PDB entry 7VVL | electron microscopy, 2.80 A resolution | chains P and R of the 6 polymer chains in the assembly

Chain P:
Molecule: Parathyroid hormone
UniProt: P01270 (PTHY_HUMAN); residues 1-34 here correspond to UniProt positions 32-65 (UniProt number = residue number + 31)
Sequence (34 residues; row label = number of the first residue in the row):
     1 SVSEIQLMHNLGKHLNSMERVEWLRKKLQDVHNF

Chain R:
Molecule: Parathyroid hormone/parathyroid hormone-related peptide receptor
Organism: Homo sapiens
UniProt: Q03431 (PTH1R_HUMAN); numbering as in UniProt (aligned over 27-491)
Sequence (473 residues; row label = number of the first residue in the row):
    19 DYKDDDDKDADDVMTKEEQIFLLHRAQAQCEKRLKEVLQRPASIMESDKG
    69 WTSASTSGKPRKDKASGKLYPESEEDKEAPTGSRYRGRPCLPEWDHILCW
   119 PLGAPGEVVAVPCPDYIYDFNHKGHAYRRCDRNGSWELVPGHNRTWANYS
   169 ECVKFLTNETREREVFDRLGMIYTVGYSVSLASLTVAVLILAYFRRLHCT
   219 RNYIHMHLFLSFMLRAVSIFVKDAVLYSGATLDEAERLTEEELRAIAQAP
   269 PPPATAAAGYAGCRVAVTFFLYFLATNYYWILVEGLYLHSLIFMAFFSEK
   319 KYLWGFTVFGWGLPAVFVAVWVSVRATLANTGCWDLSSGNKKWIIQVPIL
   369 ASIVLNFILFINIVRVLATKLRETNAGRCDTRQQYRKLLKSTLVLMPLFG
   419 VHYIVFMATPYTEVSGTLWQVQMHYEMLFNSFQGFFVAIIYCFCNGEVQA
   469 EIKKSWSRWTLALDFKRKARSGS
Not modelled in the structure: 19-30, 50-107, 120-126, 247-277, 393-397, 478-491
Construct notes: expression tag (19-26)
Disulfide bonds: Cys281-Cys351

How chain P and chain R interact:
Contacting residue pairs (73):
  Ser1(P) with Gln364(R); Phe424(R), hydrogen bond (backbone-backbone); Met425(R), hydrogen bond (backbone-backbone); Thr427(R), hydrogen bond (backbone-backbone); Tyr429(R); Gln440(R), hydrogen bond
  Val2(P) with Leu292(R), hydrophobic; Tyr296(R); Gln364(R), hydrogen bond (backbone-side chain); Ile367(R), hydrophobic; Leu368(R), hydrophobic
  Ser3(P) with Gln440(R), hydrogen bond; Met441(R); Glu444(R), hydrogen bond; Met445(R)
  Glu4(P) with Tyr195(R), hydrogen bond; Arg233(R), salt bridge; Leu292(R); Met445(R); Asn448(R)
  Ile5(P) with Leu289(R), hydrophobic; Leu292(R), hydrophobic; Ile363(R), hydrophobic; Gln364(R); Tyr429(R)
  Gln6(P) with Pro428(R); Tyr429(R); Thr430(R); Trp437(R); Gln440(R), hydrogen bond; Met441(R)
  Leu7(P) with Phe184(R), hydrophobic; Tyr191(R), hydrophobic; Met445(R), hydrophobic
  Met8(P) with Lys240(R); Tyr245(R), hydrogen bond (backbone-side chain); Phe288(R), hydrophobic
  His9(P) with Asp353(R); Ser355(R); Lys360(R); Tyr429(R), hydrogen bond
  Asn10(P) with Phe184(R); Trp437(R), hydrogen bond
  Leu11(P) with Phe184(R), hydrophobic; Tyr245(R), hydrophobic
  Gly12(P) with Asp353(R)
  His14(P) with Arg181(R); Phe184(R)
  Leu15(P) with Tyr245(R), hydrophobic
  Asn16(P) with Met32(R), hydrogen bond (side chain-backbone); Thr33(R)
  Glu19(P) with Lys34(R)
  Arg20(P) with Met32(R), hydrogen bond (side chain-backbone); Tyr136(R); Asp137(R), salt bridge
  Val21(P) with Asp137(R)
  Trp23(P) with Lys34(R); Gln37(R); Ile38(R); Leu41(R), hydrophobic
  Leu24(P) with Ile135(R), hydrophobic; Asp137(R); Phe138(R), hydrophobic
  Lys27(P) with Leu41(R); His114(R); Ile115(R)
  Leu28(P) with Ile115(R); Val171(R), hydrophobic
  Val31(P) with Asp113(R); Ile115(R), hydrophobic
  Phe34(P) with Asn161(R); Arg162(R); Thr163(R)
Also at the interface, not in a pair above, chain P (29 interface residues in all): Lys13, Arg25, Asp30, His32, Asn33
Also at the interface, not in a pair above, chain R (56 interface residues in all): Val31, Asn176, Glu180, Leu187, Ile237, Val285, Leu354, Ala426, Val432

Summary:
Chain P and chain R form an interface of 29 and 56 residues respectively; the contacts include 14 hydrogen
bonds and 2 salt bridges. Polar contacts include Glu4(P)-Arg233(R), Arg20(P)-Asp137(R) and Ser1(P)-Gln440(R).
Here chain P is Parathyroid hormone and chain R is Parathyroid hormone/parathyroid hormone-related peptide
receptor (Homo sapiens). Entry 7VVL (PTH-bound human PTH1R in complex with Gs (class2)) was determined by
electron microscopy together with 7VVJ, 7VVK, 7VVM, 7VVN and 7VVO from the same study.
